6KQF - chains C and G of the 9 polymer chains in the assembly; structure by X-ray diffraction, 2.45 A resolution.

Chain C:
Name: DNA-directed RNA polymerase subunit beta
From: Thermus thermophilus (strain HB8 / ATCC 27634 / DSM 579)
Notes: EC 2.7.7.6
UniProtKB: Q8RQE9 (RPOB_THET8); residue numbers follow UniProt; this construct covers 1-1119
Amino-acid sequence (1119 residues; numbered 1 to 1119; the number before each row is that of its first residue):
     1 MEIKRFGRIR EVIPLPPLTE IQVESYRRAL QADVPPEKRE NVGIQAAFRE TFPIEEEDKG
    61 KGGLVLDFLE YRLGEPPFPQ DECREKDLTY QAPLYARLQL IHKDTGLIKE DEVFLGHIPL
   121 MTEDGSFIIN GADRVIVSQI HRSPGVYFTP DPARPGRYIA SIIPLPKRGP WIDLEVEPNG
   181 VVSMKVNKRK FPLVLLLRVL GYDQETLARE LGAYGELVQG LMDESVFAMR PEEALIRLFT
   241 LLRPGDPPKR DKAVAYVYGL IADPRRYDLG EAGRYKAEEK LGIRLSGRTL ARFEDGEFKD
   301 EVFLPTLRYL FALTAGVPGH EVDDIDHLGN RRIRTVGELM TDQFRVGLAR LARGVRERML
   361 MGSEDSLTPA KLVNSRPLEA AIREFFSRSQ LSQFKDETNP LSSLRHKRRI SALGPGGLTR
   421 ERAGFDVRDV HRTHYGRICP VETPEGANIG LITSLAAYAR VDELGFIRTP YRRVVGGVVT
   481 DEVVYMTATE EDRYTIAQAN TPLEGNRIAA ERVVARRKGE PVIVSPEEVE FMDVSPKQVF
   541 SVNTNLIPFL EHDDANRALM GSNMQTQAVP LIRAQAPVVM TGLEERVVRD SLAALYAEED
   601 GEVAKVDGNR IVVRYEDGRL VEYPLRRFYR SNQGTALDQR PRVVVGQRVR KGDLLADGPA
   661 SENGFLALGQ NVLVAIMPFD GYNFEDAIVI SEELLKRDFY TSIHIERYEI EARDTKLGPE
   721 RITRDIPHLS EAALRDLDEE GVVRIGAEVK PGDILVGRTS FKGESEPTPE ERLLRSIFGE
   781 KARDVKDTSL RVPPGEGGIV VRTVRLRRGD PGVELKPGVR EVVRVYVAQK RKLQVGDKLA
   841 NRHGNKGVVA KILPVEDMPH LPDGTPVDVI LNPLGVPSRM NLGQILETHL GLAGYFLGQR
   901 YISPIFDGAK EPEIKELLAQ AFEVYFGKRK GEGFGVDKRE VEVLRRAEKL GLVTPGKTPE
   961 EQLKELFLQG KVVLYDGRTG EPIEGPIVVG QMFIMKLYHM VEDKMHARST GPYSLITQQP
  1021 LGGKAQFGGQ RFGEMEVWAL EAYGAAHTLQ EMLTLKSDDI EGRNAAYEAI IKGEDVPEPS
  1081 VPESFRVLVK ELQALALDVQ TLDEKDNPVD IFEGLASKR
Not modelled in the structure: 57-62, 1119

Chain G:
Molecule: 21-nt DNA strand
Sequence (21 nucleotides; each row starts with the number of its first residue):
     1 CCTGCATCCG TGAGTCGAGG G
Not modelled in the structure: 1-3, 21

How chain C and chain G interact:
Pairs across the interface (9):
  Phe394(C) with DG20(G), sugar contact
  Glu421(C) with DA13(G), base contact
  Arg422(C) with DA13(G), base contact
  Gly1023(C) with DA18(G), phosphate contact
  Lys1024(C) with DA18(G), hydrogen bond to the phosphate
  Gln1030(C) with DG17(G), sugar contact
  Arg1031(C) with DC16(G), salt bridge to the phosphate; DG17(G), hydrogen bond to the phosphate
  Met1035(C) with DT15(G), sugar contact
Interface residues without a listed pair, chain C (10 interface residues in all): Gly1029, Gly1033
Interface residues without a listed pair, chain G (7 interface residues in all): DG14

In short:
The interface between chain C and chain G involves 10 residues on one side and 7 on the other, with 2 hydrogen
bonds and 1 salt bridge. Polar pairs include Lys1024(C)-DA18(G), Arg1031(C)-DG17(G) and Arg1031(C)-DC16(G).
Here chain C is DNA-directed RNA polymerase subunit beta (Thermus thermophilus (strain HB8 / ATCC 27634 / DSM
579)) and chain G is a 21-nt DNA strand. Entry 6KQF (Thermus thermophilus initial transcription complex
comprising sigma A and 5'-OH RNA of 5 nt) was determined by X-ray diffraction (same publication as 6KQD, 6KQE,
6KQG, 6KQH, 6KQL, 6KQM and 6 further entries).
